PDB entry 3AWE | X-ray diffraction, 2.77 A resolution | chain A

Chain A:
Protein: Voltage-sensor containing phosphatase
Source organism: Ciona intestinalis
Notes: EC 3.1.3.-; fragment: Pten-like region, residues 248-576
UniProtKB: Q4W8A1 (Q4W8A1_CIOIN); residues 248-576 here = UniProt positions 248-576
Amino-acid sequence (334 residues; each row starts with the number of its first residue):
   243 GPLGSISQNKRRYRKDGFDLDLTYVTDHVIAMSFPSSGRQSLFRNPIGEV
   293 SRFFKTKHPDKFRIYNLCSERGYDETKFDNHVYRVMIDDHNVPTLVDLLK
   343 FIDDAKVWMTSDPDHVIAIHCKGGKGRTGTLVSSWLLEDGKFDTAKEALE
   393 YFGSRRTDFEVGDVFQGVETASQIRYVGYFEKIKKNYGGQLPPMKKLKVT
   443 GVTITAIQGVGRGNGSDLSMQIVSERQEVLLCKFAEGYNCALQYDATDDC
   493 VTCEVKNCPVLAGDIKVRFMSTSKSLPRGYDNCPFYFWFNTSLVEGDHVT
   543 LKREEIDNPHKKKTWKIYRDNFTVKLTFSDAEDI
Not modelled in the structure: 243-256, 280-286, 400-403, 573-576
Construct notes: expression tag (243-247)
From the paper describing this entry:
  - conformationally variable residues: Cys363
  - specificity-determining residues: Gly365 (citing earlier work)
  - mutagenesis - E411A, E411Q, E411T: increased catalytic activity on PtdIns(3,5)P2
  - mutagenesis - E411A, E411Q, E411T: unchanged catalytic activity on PtdIns(3,4,5)P3
  - mutagenesis - E411T: unchanged binding to PtdIns(3,4,5)P3
  - mutagenesis - E411A, E411Q, E411T: decreased catalytic activity
  - catalytic residues: Cys363 (citing earlier work)
  - specificity-determining residues: Glu411

In short:
The paper reports the catalytic residue Cys363; E411A, E411Q and E411T increase catalytic activity on
PtdIns(3,5)P2.
Chain A is Voltage-sensor containing phosphatase (Ciona intestinalis); the structure, Crystal structure of
Pten-like domain of Ci-VSP (248-576), was determined by X-ray diffraction together with 3AWF and 3AWG from the
same study.
